PDB entry 5G06 | electron microscopy, 4.20 A resolution (low resolution: residue-level contacts below are approximate; hydrogen-bond / salt-bridge calls are withheld) | chains B and J of the 11 polymer chains in the assembly

== Chain B ==
Molecule: Exosome complex component SKI6
Source organism: Saccharomyces cerevisiae
UniProtKB: P46948 (RRP41_YEAST); residue numbers follow UniProt; this construct covers 1-246
Chain sequence (246 residues; each row starts with the number of its first residue):
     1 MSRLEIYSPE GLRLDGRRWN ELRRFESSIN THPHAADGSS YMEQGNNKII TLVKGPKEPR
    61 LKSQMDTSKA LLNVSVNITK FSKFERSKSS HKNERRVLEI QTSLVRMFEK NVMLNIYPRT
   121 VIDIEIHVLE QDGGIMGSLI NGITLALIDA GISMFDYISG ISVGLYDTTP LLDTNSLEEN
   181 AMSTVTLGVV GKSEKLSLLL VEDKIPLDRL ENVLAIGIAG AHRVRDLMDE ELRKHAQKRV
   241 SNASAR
Not modelled in the structure: 1-2, 243-246

== Chain J ==
Molecule: Exosome complex exonuclease DIS3
Source organism: Saccharomyces cerevisiae
Notes: EC 3.1.13.1
UniProtKB: Q08162 (RRP44_YEAST); numbering as in UniProt (aligned over 1-1001)
Chain sequence (1001 residues; each row starts with the number of its first residue):
     1 MSVPAIAPRR KRLADGLSVT QKVFVRSRNG GATKIVREHY LRSDIPCLSR SCTKCPQIVV
    61 PDAQNELPKF ILSDSPLELS APIGKHYVVL DTNVVLQAID LLENPNCFFD VIVPQIVLDE
   121 VRNKSYPVYT RLRTLCRDSD DHKRFIVFHN EFSEHTFVER LPNETINDRN NRAIRKTCQW
   181 YSEHLKPYDI NVVLVTNDRL NREAATKEVE SNIITKSLVQ YIELLPNADD IRDSIPQMDS
   241 FDKDLERDTF SDFTFPEYYS TARVMGGLKN GVLYQGNIQI SEYNFLEGSV SLPRFSKPVL
   301 IVGQKNLNRA FNGDQVIVEL LPQSEWKAPS SIVLDSEHFD VNDNPDIEAG DDDDNNESSS
   361 NTTVISDKQR RLLAKDAMIA QRSKKIQPTA KVVYIQRRSW RQYVGQLAPS SVDPQSSSTQ
   421 NVFVILMDKC LPKVRIRTRR AAELLDKRIV ISIDSWPTTH KYPLGHFVRD LGTIESAQAE
   481 TEALLLEHDV EYRPFSKKVL ECLPAEGHDW KAPTKLDDPE AVSKDPLLTK RKDLRDKLIC
   541 SIDPPGCVDI NDALHAKKLP NGNWEVGVHI ADVTHFVKPG TALDAEGAAR GTSVYLVDKR
   601 IDMLPMLLGT DLCSLKPYVD RFAFSVIWEL DDSANIVNVN FMKSVIRSRE AFSYEQAQLR
   661 IDDKTQNDEL TMGMRALLKL SVKLKQKRLE AGALNLASPE VKVHMDSETS DPNEVEIKKL
   721 LATNSLVEEF MLLANISVAR KIYDAFPQTA MLRRHAAPPS TNFEILNEML NTRKNMSISL
   781 ESSKALADSL DRCVDPEDPY FNTLVRIMST RCMMAAQYFY SGAYSYPDFR HYGLAVDIYT
   841 HFTSPIRRYC DVVAHRQLAG AIGYEPLSLT HRDKNKMDMI CRNINRKHRN AQFAGRASIE
   901 YYVGQVMRNN ESTETGYVIK VFNNGIVVLV PKFGVEGLIR LDNLTEDPNS AAFDEVEYKL
   961 TFVPTNSDKP RDVYVFDKVE VQVRSVMDPI TSKRKAELLL K
Not modelled in the structure: 1-8
Sequence notes: conflict Asn171 (Asp in Q08162), Asn551 (Asp in Q08162)
Disulfides: Cys52-Cys55
What the authors report for this chain:
  - conformationally variable residues (loop rearrangement): Met705 to Leu720

== Chain B / chain J interface ==
Residue-residue contacts (66):
  Arg3(B) with Tyr126(J); Pro345(J); Ile347(J); Asp353(J); Ser411(J); Gln420(J); Asn421(J)
  Leu4(B) with Arg122(J); Asp353(J)
  Glu5(B) with Gln115(J); Arg122(J); Tyr129(J)
  Ser8(B) with Arg133(J)
  Pro9(B) with Pro68(J); Arg133(J)
  Glu10(B) with His149(J)
  Gly11(B) with Arg42(J)
  Leu12(B) with Arg42(J); Ile45(J); His149(J); Phe152(J)
  Arg13(B) with Phe152(J)
  Leu14(B) with Asp119(J)
  Asp15(B) with Glu38(J); His39(J); Tyr40(J); Phe152(J)
  Gly16(B) with Arg42(J)
  Arg17(B) with Tyr40(J)
  Arg18(B) with Arg42(J); Asp44(J); Val60(J)
  Trp19(B) with Pro61(J); Asp62(J); Ala63(J)
  Glu21(B) with Leu17(J)
  Arg24(B) with Gln21(J); Glu38(J); Tyr40(J)
  Glu26(B) with Lys11(J)
  Gly45(B) with Glu38(J)
  Asn46(B) with Gln21(J); Val36(J); Glu38(J)
  Phe84(B) with Thr33(J); Lys34(J); Asp351(J)
  Glu85(B) with Gly31(J); Thr33(J)
  Glu130(B) with Val36(J)
  Asp132(B) with Arg37(J)
  Tyr166(B) with Asp413(J); Gln415(J); Ser416(J)
  Asp167(B) with Gln415(J)
  Thr169(B) with Ala63(J)
  Asn175(B) with Arg37(J)
  Leu177(B) with Arg37(J); Asp351(J); Asp352(J)
  Asn180(B) with Thr419(J); Arg439(J)
  Ala181(B) with Ser417(J); Ser418(J); Arg439(J)
  Met182(B) with Arg439(J)
Interface residues without a listed pair, chain B (36 interface residues in all): Tyr7, Arg23, Ser176, Glu179
Interface residues without a listed pair, chain J (49 interface residues in all): Leu13, Val19, Ile35, Leu48, Gln64, Asn123, Asn344

== In short ==
Chain B and chain J form an interface of 36 and 49 residues respectively. The paper reports conformational
variability at Met705(J).
Here chain B is Exosome complex component SKI6 and chain J is Exosome complex exonuclease DIS3, both from
Saccharomyces cerevisiae. Entry 5G06 (Cryo-EM structure of yeast cytoplasmic exosome) was determined by
electron microscopy.
